Entry 7PY7 (electron microscopy, 4.10 A resolution (low resolution: residue-level contacts below are approximate; hydrogen-bond / salt-bridge calls are withheld)); this record covers chains R and C of the 10 polymer chains in the assembly.

# Chain R
Molecule: 14-nt RNA strand
Sequence (14 nucleotides; each row starts with the number of its first residue):
     1 GAGUCCGCGGCGCG
Not modelled in the structure: 1-3
Metal / ion sites: Mg2+: G14 (shared with 2 residues of chain D)

# Chain C
Molecule: DNA-directed RNA polymerase subunit beta
From: Escherichia coli
Notes: EC 2.7.7.6
UniProt: P0A8V4 (RPOB_ECO57); numbering as in UniProt (aligned over 1-1342)
Chain sequence (1342 residues; row label = number of the first residue in the row):
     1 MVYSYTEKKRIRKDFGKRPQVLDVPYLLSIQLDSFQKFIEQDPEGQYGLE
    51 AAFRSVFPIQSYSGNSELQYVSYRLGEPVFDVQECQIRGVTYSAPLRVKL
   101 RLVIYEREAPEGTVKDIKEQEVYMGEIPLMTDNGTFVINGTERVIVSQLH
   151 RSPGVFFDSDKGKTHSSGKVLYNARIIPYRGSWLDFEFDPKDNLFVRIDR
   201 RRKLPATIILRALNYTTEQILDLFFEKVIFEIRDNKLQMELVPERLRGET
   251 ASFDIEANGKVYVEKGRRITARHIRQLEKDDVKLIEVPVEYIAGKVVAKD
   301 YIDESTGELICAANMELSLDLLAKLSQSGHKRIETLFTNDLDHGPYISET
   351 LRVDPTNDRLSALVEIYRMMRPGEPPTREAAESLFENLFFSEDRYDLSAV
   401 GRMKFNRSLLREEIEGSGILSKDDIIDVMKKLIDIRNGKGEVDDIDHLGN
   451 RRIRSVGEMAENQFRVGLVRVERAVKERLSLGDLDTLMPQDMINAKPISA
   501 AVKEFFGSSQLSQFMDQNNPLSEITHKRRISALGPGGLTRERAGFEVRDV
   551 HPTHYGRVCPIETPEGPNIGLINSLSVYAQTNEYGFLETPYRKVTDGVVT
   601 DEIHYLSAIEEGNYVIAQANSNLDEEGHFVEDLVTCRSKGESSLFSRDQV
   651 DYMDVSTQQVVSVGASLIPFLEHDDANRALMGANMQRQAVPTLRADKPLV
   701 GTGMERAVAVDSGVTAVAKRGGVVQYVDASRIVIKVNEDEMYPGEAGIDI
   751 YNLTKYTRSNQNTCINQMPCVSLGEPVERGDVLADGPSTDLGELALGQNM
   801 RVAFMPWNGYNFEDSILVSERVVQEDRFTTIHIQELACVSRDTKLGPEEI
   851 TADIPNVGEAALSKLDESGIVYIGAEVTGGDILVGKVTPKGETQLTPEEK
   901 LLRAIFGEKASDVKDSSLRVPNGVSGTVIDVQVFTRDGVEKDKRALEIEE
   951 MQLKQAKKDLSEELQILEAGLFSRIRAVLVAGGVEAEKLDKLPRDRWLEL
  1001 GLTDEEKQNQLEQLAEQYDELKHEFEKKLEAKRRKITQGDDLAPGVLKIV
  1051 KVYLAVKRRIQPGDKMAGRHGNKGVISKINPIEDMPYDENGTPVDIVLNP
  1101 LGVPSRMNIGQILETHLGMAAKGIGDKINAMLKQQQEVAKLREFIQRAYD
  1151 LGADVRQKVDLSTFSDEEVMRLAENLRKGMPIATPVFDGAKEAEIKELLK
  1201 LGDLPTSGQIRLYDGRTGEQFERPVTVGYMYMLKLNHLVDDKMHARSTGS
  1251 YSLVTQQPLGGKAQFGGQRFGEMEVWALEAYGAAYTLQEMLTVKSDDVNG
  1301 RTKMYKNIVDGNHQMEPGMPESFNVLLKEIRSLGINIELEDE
Not modelled in the structure: 1
Curated features (UniProtKB/Swiss-Prot):
  - modified residue (N6-acetyllysine): Lys-1022, Lys-1200

# Interface between chain R and chain C
Contacting residue pairs (17; chain R residue first):
  C6(R) with Ser-1252(C)
  G9(R) with Gln-510(C)
  G10(R) with Gln-510(C); Gln-513(C); Arg-540(C)
  C11(R) with Gln-513(C); Leu-533(C); Arg-540(C)
  G12(R) with Arg-529(C); Pro-564(C); Gln-688(C)
  C13(R) with Glu-565(C); Asn-684(C); Gln-688(C); His-1237(C)
  G14(R) with Glu-565(C); Lys-1073(C)
Also at the interface, not in a pair above, chain R (8 interface residues in all): C5
Also at the interface, not in a pair above, chain C (15 interface residues in all): Asn-568, Lys-1065, Leu-1253

# Summary
8 residues of chain R face 15 of chain C across their interface.
Chain R is a 14-nt RNA strand and chain C is DNA-directed RNA polymerase subunit beta (Escherichia coli); the
structure, CryoEM structure of E.coli RNA polymerase elongation complex bound to NusA and NusG (NusA and NusG
..., was determined by electron microscopy, deposited together with 7PY0, 7PY1, 7PY3, 7PY5, 7PY6, 7PY8 and 4
further entries.
